PDB entry 7D2Y | X-ray diffraction, 2.68 A resolution | chains B and C of the 4 polymer chains in the assembly

[Chain B]
Protein: Embryonic developmental protein tofu-6
From: Caenorhabditis elegans
Reference sequence: Q09293 (TOFU6_CAEEL); numbering as in UniProt (aligned over 1-92)
Chain sequence (92 residues; numbered 1 to 92; the number before each row is that of its first residue):
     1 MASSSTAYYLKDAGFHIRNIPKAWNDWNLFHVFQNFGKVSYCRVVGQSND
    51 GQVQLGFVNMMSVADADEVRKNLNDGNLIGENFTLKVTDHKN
Not modelled in the structure: 1-4, 46-52, 92
What the authors report for this chain:
  - mutagenesis - D26A/W27A: decreased localization to perinuclear granules

[Chain C]
Protein: RRM2
From: Caenorhabditis elegans
Reference sequence: O76616 (O76616_CAEEL); numbering as in UniProt (aligned over 200-282)
Chain sequence (83 residues; row label = number of the first residue in the row):
   200 DQENMLKISGYPGMLNTFGIAQLLTPYRVNGITITGAQSAVVALENKFQV
   250 YQAVQDFNGKKLDRNHKLQVSSLVVSSPAVPLE
Not modelled in the structure: 282
What the authors report for this chain:
  - self-association interface (contacts with another copy of this molecule); pairs are residue here / residue on that copy: Met213-Arg227 (backbone contact), Asn215-Val228, Phe217-Phe217 (hydrophobic contact), Ala220-Phe217 (hydrophobic contact), Gln221-Tyr226, Gln221-Ala220, Val228-Phe217 (hydrophobic contact), Ile231-Phe217 (hydrophobic contact)
  - mutagenesis - F217E: abolished binding to another copy of this molecule
  - mutagenesis - F217E (90-fold): decreased binding to Embryonic developmental protein tofu-6 (chain B)
  - mutagenesis - F217E, K246A/F247A, Y250A/Q251A: decreased localization to perinuclear granules

[Interface between chain B and chain C]
Contacting residue pairs - 20 pairs, chain B then chain C:
  Ser5(B) - Gly212(C)
  Ser5(B) - Met213(C)
  Ser5(B) - Leu214(C)  hydrogen bond (side chain-backbone)
  Ser5(B) - Gln237(C)  hydrogen bond (backbone-side chain)
  Thr6(B) - Gly212(C)  hydrogen bond (backbone-backbone)
  Thr6(B) - Met213(C)
  Thr6(B) - Gln237(C)
  Tyr8(B) - Met213(C)
  Tyr9(B) - Met213(C)  hydrophobic
  Leu10(B) - Pro211(C)  hydrophobic
  Leu10(B) - Met213(C)  hydrogen bond (backbone-side chain)
  Leu10(B) - Asp262(C)
  Leu10(B) - His265(C)
  Lys11(B) - Asn264(C)
  Asp12(B) - Arg263(C)  salt bridge
  Asp12(B) - Asn264(C)  hydrogen bond
  Val63(B) - Asp262(C)
  Val63(B) - Arg263(C)
  Asp67(B) - Arg263(C)  salt bridge
  Arg70(B) - Arg263(C)
Other interface residues (no listed pair), chain C (10 interface residues in all): Asn215
The authors on this interface:
  - hot spots on chain B (mutagenesis) - D26A/W27A (2700-4500 folds): decreased binding to RRM2 (chain C)
  - hot spots on chain C (mutagenesis) - K246A/F247A (2700-4500 folds), Y250A/Q251A (2700-4500 folds): decreased binding to Embryonic developmental protein tofu-6 (chain B)

[Overview]
The chain B/chain C interface involves 10 residues from each chain; the contacts include 5 hydrogen bonds and
2 salt bridges. Polar pairs include Asp12(B)-Arg263(C), Asp67(B)-Arg263(C) and Ser5(B)-Leu214(C). The paper
reports that F217E, K246A/F247A and Y250A/Q251A of chain C reduce binding to Embryonic developmental protein
tofu-6 (chain B); a self-association interface involving Met213(C), Asn215(C) and Phe217(C) among others.
Here chain B is Embryonic developmental protein tofu-6 and chain C is RRM2, both from Caenorhabditis elegans.
Entry 7D2Y (complex of two RRM domains) was determined by X-ray diffraction together with 7D1L, 7EJO and 7EJS
from the same study.
